3QHX - chains A and D of the 4 polymer chains in the assembly; structure by X-ray diffraction, 1.65 A resolution.

# Chain A (and D)
Name: Cystathionine gamma-synthase MetB (Cgs)
Source organism: Mycobacterium ulcerans
Notes: EC 2.5.1.48; chain D of this document is another copy of the same molecule, construct and numbering; everything in this record applies to it too
UniProtKB: A0PKT3 (A0PKT3_MYCUA); numbering as in UniProt (aligned over 1-388)
Amino-acid sequence (392 residues; numbered -3 to 388; the number before each row is that of its first residue; numbers below 1 keep their minus sign (Gly-3 is residue -3)):
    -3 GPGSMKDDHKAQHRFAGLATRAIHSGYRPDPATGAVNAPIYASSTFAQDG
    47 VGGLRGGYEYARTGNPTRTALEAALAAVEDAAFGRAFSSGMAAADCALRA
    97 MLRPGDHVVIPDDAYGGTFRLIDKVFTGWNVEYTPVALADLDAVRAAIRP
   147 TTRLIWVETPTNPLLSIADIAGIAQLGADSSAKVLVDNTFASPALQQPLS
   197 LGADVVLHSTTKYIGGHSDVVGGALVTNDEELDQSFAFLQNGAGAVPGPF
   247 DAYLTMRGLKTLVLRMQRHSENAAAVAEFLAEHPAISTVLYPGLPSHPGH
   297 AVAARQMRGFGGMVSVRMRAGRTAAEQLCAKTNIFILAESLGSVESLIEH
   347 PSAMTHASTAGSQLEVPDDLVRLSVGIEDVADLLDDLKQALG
Not modelled in the structure: -3 to 11
Modified / non-standard residues: Lys208 ((2S)-2-amino-6-[[3-hydroxy-2-methyl-5-(phosphonooxymethyl)pyridin-4-yl]methylideneamino]hexanoic acid; LLP)
Differences from the reference sequence: expression tag (-3 to 0)
From the paper describing this entry:
  - binding site for the ligand EPE: Thr59, Tyr111, Asn158, Lys208, Ser336, Arg368
  - conformationally variable residues (order/disorder transition): Met350 to Val362

# Interface between chain A and chain D
Pairs across the interface (55; chain A residue first):
  Pro25(A) - Ala43(D)  hydrophobic
  Pro25(A) - Arg51(D)  hydrogen bond (backbone-side chain)
  Asp26(A) - Arg51(D)  hydrogen bond (backbone-side chain)
  Pro27(A) - Arg51(D)
  Ala28(A) - Arg51(D)
  Ala28(A) - Gly52(D)  hydrogen bond (backbone-backbone)
  Thr29(A) - Tyr37(D)
  Thr29(A) - Phe42(D)
  Thr29(A) - Arg51(D)
  Thr29(A) - Tyr54(D)
  Thr29(A) - Pro62(D)
  Gly30(A) - Phe42(D)
  Gly30(A) - Ala43(D)  hydrogen bond (backbone-backbone)
  Gly30(A) - Arg51(D)
  Ala31(A) - Tyr37(D)  hydrophobic
  Ala31(A) - Ser39(D)
  Ala31(A) - Thr41(D)
  Ala31(A) - Phe42(D)
  Val32(A) - Ser39(D)  hydrogen bond (backbone-side chain)
  Val32(A) - Thr41(D)  hydrogen bond (backbone-backbone)
  Asn33(A) - Ala38(D)  hydrogen bond (side chain-backbone)
  Asn33(A) - Ser39(D)  hydrogen bond (backbone-side chain)
  Pro35(A) - Ile36(D)
  Pro35(A) - Tyr37(D)  hydrophobic
  Ile36(A) - Pro35(D)
  Ile36(A) - Ile36(D)  hydrogen bond (backbone-backbone)
  Ile36(A) - Phe246(D)  hydrophobic
  Tyr37(A) - Thr29(D)
  Tyr37(A) - Ala31(D)  hydrophobic
  Tyr37(A) - Pro35(D)  hydrophobic
  Ala38(A) - Asn33(D)  hydrogen bond (backbone-side chain)
  Ala38(A) - Tyr249(D)
  Ser39(A) - Ala31(D)
  Ser39(A) - Val32(D)  hydrogen bond (side chain-backbone)
  Ser39(A) - Asn33(D)  hydrogen bond (side chain-backbone)
  Thr41(A) - Ala31(D)
  Thr41(A) - Val32(D)  hydrogen bond (backbone-backbone)
  Phe42(A) - Thr29(D)
  Phe42(A) - Gly30(D)
  Phe42(A) - Ala31(D)
  Ala43(A) - Pro25(D)  hydrophobic
  Ala43(A) - Gly30(D)  hydrogen bond (backbone-backbone)
  Ala43(A) - Val32(D)
  Arg51(A) - Pro25(D)  hydrogen bond (side chain-backbone)
  Arg51(A) - Asp26(D)  hydrogen bond (side chain-backbone)
  Arg51(A) - Pro27(D)
  Arg51(A) - Ala28(D)
  Arg51(A) - Thr29(D)
  Arg51(A) - Gly30(D)
  Gly52(A) - Ala28(D)  hydrogen bond (backbone-backbone)
  Tyr54(A) - Thr29(D)
  Pro62(A) - Thr29(D)
  Phe246(A) - Ile36(D)  hydrophobic
  Phe246(A) - Phe246(D)  hydrophobic
  Tyr249(A) - Ala38(D)

# Summary
The chain A/chain D interface involves 23 residues from each chain; the contacts include 17 hydrogen bonds.
Polar contacts include Pro25(A)-Arg51(D), Asp26(A)-Arg51(D) and Val32(A)-Ser39(D). From the paper: a binding
site for the ligand EPE at Thr59(A), Tyr111(A) and Asn158(A) among others; conformational variability at
Met350(A).
Both chains are Cystathionine gamma-synthase MetB (Cgs) (Mycobacterium ulcerans). Entry 3QHX (Crystal
Structure of Cystathionine gamma-synthase MetB (Cgs) from Mycobacterium ulcerans Agy99 bound to HEPES) was
determined by X-ray diffraction together with 3QI6 from the same study.
